PDB entry 3UFD | X-ray diffraction, 2.80 A resolution | chains B and C of the 4 polymer chains in the assembly

Chain B:
Name: Regulatory protein
Organism: Enterobacter sp. RFL1396
Reference sequence: Q8GGH0 (Q8GGH0_9ENTR); residues 1-79 here = UniProt positions 1-79
Amino-acid sequence (82 residues; row label = number of the first residue in the row; numbers below 1 keep their minus sign (Gly-2 is residue -2)):
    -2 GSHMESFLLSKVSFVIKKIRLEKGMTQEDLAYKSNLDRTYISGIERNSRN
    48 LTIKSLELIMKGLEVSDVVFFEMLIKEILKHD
Unresolved in the structure: -2 to 1, 79
Differences from the reference sequence: expression tag (-2 to 0)
Reported in the primary citation:
  - binding site for chloride ion: Arg43
  - binding site for the 19-nt DNA strand: Asp34, Thr36, Tyr37, Arg46, Asn47, Thr49, Ser52
  - binding site for the 19-nt DNA strand (chain C): Arg17, Gln24, Ser39, Arg43, Asn44
  - specificity-determining residues: Arg35, Thr36, Arg46
  - mutagenesis - R35A: abolished binding to OL+R operator (citing earlier work)

Chain C:
Molecule: 19-nt DNA strand
Sequence (19 nucleotides; numbered 1 to 19; the number before each row is that of its first residue):
     1 ATGTAGACTATAGTCGACA

Chain B / chain C interface:
Residue-residue contacts - 18 pairs, chain B then chain C:
  Asn32(B) - DT14(C)  phosphate contact
  Leu33(B) - DG13(C)  phosphate contact
  Leu33(B) - DT14(C)  phosphate contact
  Asp34(B) - DT14(C)  hydrogen bond to the phosphate
  Asp34(B) - DC15(C)  base contact
  Arg35(B) - DA17(C)  base contact
  Thr36(B) - DC15(C)  hydrogen bond to the base
  Thr36(B) - DG16(C)  base contact
  Tyr37(B) - DA12(C)  sugar contact
  Tyr37(B) - DG13(C)  hydrogen bond to the phosphate
  Tyr37(B) - DT14(C)  phosphate contact
  Arg46(B) - DA12(C)  base contact
  Arg46(B) - DG13(C)  hydrogen bond to the base
  Asn47(B) - DA12(C)  phosphate contact
  Leu48(B) - DG13(C)  phosphate contact
  Thr49(B) - DA12(C)  phosphate contact
  Thr49(B) - DG13(C)  hydrogen bond to the phosphate
  Ser52(B) - DG13(C)  hydrogen bond to the phosphate

Overview:
Chain B and chain C form an interface of 11 and 6 residues respectively, with 6 hydrogen bonds. Polar contacts
include Thr36(B)-DC15(C), Arg46(B)-DG13(C) and Asp34(B)-DT14(C). The paper reports a binding site for the
19-nt DNA strand at Asp34(B), Thr36(B) and Tyr37(B) among others; R35A of chain B abolishes binding to OL+R
operator.
Chain B is Regulatory protein (Enterobacter sp. RFL1396) and chain C is a 19-nt DNA strand; the structure,
C.Esp1396I bound to its highest affinity operator site OM, was determined by X-ray diffraction.
